Entry 8K6A (X-ray diffraction, 2.00 A resolution); this record covers chain A.

# Chain A
Name: 3C-like proteinase nsp5
Organism: Severe acute respiratory syndrome coronavirus 2
Notes: EC 3.4.22.69
UniProtKB: P0DTD1 (R1AB_SARS2); residues 1-306 here correspond to UniProt positions 3264-3569 (UniProt number = residue number + 3263)
Chain sequence (306 residues; row label = number of the first residue in the row):
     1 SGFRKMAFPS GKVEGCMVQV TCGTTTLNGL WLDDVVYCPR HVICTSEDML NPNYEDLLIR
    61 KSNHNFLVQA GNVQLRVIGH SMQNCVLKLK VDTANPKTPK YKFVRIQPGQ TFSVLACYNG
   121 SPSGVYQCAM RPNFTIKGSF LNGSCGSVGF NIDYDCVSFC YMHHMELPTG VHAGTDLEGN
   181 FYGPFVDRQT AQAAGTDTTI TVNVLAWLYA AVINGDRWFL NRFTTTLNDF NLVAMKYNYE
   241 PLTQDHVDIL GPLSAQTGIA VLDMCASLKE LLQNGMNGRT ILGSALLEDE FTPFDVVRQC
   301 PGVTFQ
Disordered / not traced: 304-306
Differences from the reference sequence: engineered mutation Pro-301 (Ser3564 in P0DTD1)
Curated features (UniProtKB/Swiss-Prot):
  - active site: His-41 (For 3CL-PRO activity), Cys-145 (Nucleophile)
  - site: Gln-306 (Cleavage)
  - cross-link (Glycyl lysine isopeptide (Lys-Gly)): Lys-5 (interchain with G-Cter in ubiquitin), Lys-90 (interchain with G-Cter in ubiquitin)
From the paper describing this entry:
  - conformationally variable residues (loop rearrangement): Pro-301 to Gln-306
  - mutagenesis - M49K (more than 20-fold), M49K/M165V, L50F/E166V, M165V (more than 20-fold), Q189K: decreased binding to WU-04
  - catalytic residues: Cys-145 (citing earlier work)
  - mutagenesis - M49K/M165V, M49K/S301P, L50F/E166V, H163W, M165Y, E166V, H172Y, Q189DEL, Q192DEL: decreased catalytic activity
  - mutagenesis - T25I, T25V, M49I (20-fold), M49K, M49K/M165V, M49K/S301P, M165V: decreased binding to ensitrelvir
  - mutagenesis - M49K/S301P, L50F/E166V: decreased binding to nirmatrelvir
  - mutagenesis - M49I: increased binding to WU-04
  - mutagenesis - Y54C, S144A, E166Q, L167F, P168DEL, Q192T: decreased binding to all three inhibitors
  - mutagenesis - L50F (1.82 uM-1 min-1): increased catalytic activity
  - mutagenesis - Y54C (Tm change 5 degC), H163W (Tm change 5 degC), P168DEL (Tm change 5 degC): decreased stability
  - mutagenesis - L50F, S144A, Q189K: unchanged stability
  - mutagenesis - Q189K: unchanged binding to ensitrelvir
  - mutagenesis - Q189K: unchanged binding to nirmatrelvir
  - mutagenesis - L50F: unchanged binding to the three inhibitors

# In short
Curated annotation (UniProt) lists active-site residues His-41 and Cys-145. From the paper: the catalytic
residue Cys-145; M49K/M165V, M49K/S301P and L50F/E166V, among others, reduce catalytic activity; 22
substitutions were tested in all.
Chain A is 3C-like proteinase nsp5 (Severe acute respiratory syndrome coronavirus 2); the structure, Crystal
structure of SARS-CoV-2 3CLpro S301P mutant, was determined by X-ray diffraction together with 8K67, 8K68,
8K6B, 8K6C and 8K6D from the same study.
